6BO4 - chains A and B of the 4 polymer chains in the assembly; structure by electron microscopy, 4.00 A resolution.

== Chain A (and B) ==
Name: Transient receptor potential cation channel subfamily V member 2
Organism: Rattus norvegicus
Notes: chain B of this document is another copy of the same molecule, construct and numbering; everything in this record applies to it too
UniProtKB: Q9WUD2 (TRPV2_RAT); residue numbers follow UniProt; this construct covers 72-726
Sequence (699 residues; each row starts with the number of its first residue):
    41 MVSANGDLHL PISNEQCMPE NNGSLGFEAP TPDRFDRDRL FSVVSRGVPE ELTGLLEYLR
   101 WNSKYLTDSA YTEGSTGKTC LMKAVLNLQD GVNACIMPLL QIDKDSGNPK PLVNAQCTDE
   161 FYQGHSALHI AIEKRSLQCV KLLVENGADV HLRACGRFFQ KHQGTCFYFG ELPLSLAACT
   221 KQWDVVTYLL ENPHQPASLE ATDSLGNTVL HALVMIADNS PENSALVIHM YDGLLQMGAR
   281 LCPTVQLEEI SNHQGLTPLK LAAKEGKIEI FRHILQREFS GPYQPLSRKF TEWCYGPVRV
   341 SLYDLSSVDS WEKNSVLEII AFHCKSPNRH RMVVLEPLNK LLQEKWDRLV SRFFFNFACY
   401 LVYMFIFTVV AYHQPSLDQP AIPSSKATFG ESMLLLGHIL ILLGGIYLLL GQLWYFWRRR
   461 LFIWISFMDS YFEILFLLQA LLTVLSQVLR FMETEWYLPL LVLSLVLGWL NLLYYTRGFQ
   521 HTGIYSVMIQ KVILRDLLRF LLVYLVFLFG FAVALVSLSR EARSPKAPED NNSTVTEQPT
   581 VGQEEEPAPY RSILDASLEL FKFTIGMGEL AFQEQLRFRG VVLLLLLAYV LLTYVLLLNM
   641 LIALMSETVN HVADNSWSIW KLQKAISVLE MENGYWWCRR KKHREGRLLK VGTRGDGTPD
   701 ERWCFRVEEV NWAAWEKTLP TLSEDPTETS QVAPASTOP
Unresolved in the structure: 41-74, 109-110, 702-739
Differences from the reference sequence: expression tag (41-71, 727-739); conflict Pro151 (Leu in Q9WUD2)
Modified positions: PYL (pyrrolysine) at position 738
From the paper describing this entry:
  - conformationally variable residues (domain motion, helix shift, loop rearrangement, side-chain flip): Arg175 to Glu185, Tyr471 to Met492, Phe519 to Arg535, Asp536 to Ser557, Gly606 to Arg619, Gly620 to Leu638, Val635 to Ala653
  - mutagenesis - L610A, F618A: decreased signaling in response to 2-APB

== Interface between chain A and chain B ==
Pairs across the interface (52):
  Tyr335(A) - Phe209(B)
  Tyr335(A) - Thr220(B)
  Val338(A) - Thr205(B)
  Thr408(A) - Val553(B)
  Ala411(A) - Ser557(B)  hydrogen bond (backbone-side chain)
  Tyr412(A) - Val556(B)  hydrophobic
  Tyr412(A) - Ser557(B)
  Tyr412(A) - Pro589(B)
  Tyr412(A) - Tyr590(B)
  Tyr412(A) - Arg591(B)  hydrogen bond (side chain-backbone)
  His413(A) - Lys566(B)
  Thr428(A) - Pro568(B)
  Gly430(A) - Ala567(B)
  Gly430(A) - Pro568(B)
  Met433(A) - Ala567(B)  hydrophobic
  Pro499(A) - Val621(B)
  Val502(A) - Leu558(B)  hydrophobic
  Val502(A) - Val622(B)  hydrophobic
  Val502(A) - Leu625(B)
  Leu503(A) - Val621(B)  hydrophobic
  Leu503(A) - Leu625(B)
  Val506(A) - Leu625(B)  hydrophobic
  Trp509(A) - Gly550(B)
  Leu510(A) - Leu632(B)  hydrophobic
  His521(A) - Arg539(B)
  Thr522(A) - Arg539(B)
  Tyr525(A) - Val543(B)
  Tyr525(A) - Leu641(B)
  Tyr525(A) - Leu644(B)  hydrophobic
  Met528(A) - Leu644(B)  hydrophobic
  Met528(A) - Glu647(B)
  Ile529(A) - Met640(B)  hydrophobic
  Ile533(A) - Leu636(B)
  Ile533(A) - Leu637(B)  hydrophobic
  Asp536(A) - Leu636(B)
  Leu537(A) - Leu636(B)  hydrophobic
  Phe540(A) - Val635(B)  hydrophobic
  Tyr544(A) - Leu627(B)
  Leu598(A) - Leu623(B)  hydrophobic
  Glu599(A) - Leu610(B)
  Lys602(A) - Leu610(B)
  Phe603(A) - Leu610(B)  hydrophobic
  Ile605(A) - Val630(B)  hydrophobic
  Met607(A) - Glu609(B)
  Ile642(A) - Asn639(B)
  Val649(A) - Ala643(B)  hydrophobic
  Val649(A) - Glu647(B)
  Ala653(A) - Glu647(B)
  Leu688(A) - Gly204(B)
  Leu688(A) - Thr205(B)
  Leu688(A) - Phe207(B)  hydrophobic
  Lys690(A) - Phe207(B)
Also at the interface, not in a pair above, chain A (44 interface residues in all): Phe429, Trp496, Leu498, Leu500, Leu505, Leu513, Val532, Gly692
Also at the interface, not in a pair above, chain B (45 interface residues in all): Glu173, Asp258, Glu262, Phe547, Ala554, Pro565, Phe618, Tyr629, Tyr634

== Overview ==
44 residues of chain A and 45 residues of chain B are in contact; the contacts include 2 hydrogen bonds. Polar
contacts include Ala411(A)-Ser557(B) and Tyr412(A)-Arg591(B). From the paper: L610A and F618A of chain A
reduce signaling in response to 2-APB; conformational variability at Arg175(A), Tyr471(A) and Phe519(A) among
others.
Both chains are Transient receptor potential cation channel subfamily V member 2 (Rattus norvegicus). Entry
6BO4 (Open state structure of the full-length TRPV2 cation channel with a resolved pore turret domain) was
determined by electron microscopy together with 6BO5 from the same study.
